Entry 6H61 (electron microscopy, 4.02 A resolution (low resolution: residue-level contacts below are approximate; hydrogen-bond / salt-bridge calls are withheld)); this record covers chains A and X of the 3 polymer chains in the assembly.

Chain A:
Molecule: Interferon-induced helicase C domain-containing protein 1
Organism: Mus musculus
Notes: EC 3.6.4.13
UniProtKB: Q8R5F7 (IFIH1_MOUSE); residue numbers follow UniProt; this construct covers 1-643, 662-1025
Chain sequence (1007 residues; each row starts with the number of its first residue; note: 18 numbers in that range are skipped by the numbering (no residue carries them; nothing is unmodelled there)):
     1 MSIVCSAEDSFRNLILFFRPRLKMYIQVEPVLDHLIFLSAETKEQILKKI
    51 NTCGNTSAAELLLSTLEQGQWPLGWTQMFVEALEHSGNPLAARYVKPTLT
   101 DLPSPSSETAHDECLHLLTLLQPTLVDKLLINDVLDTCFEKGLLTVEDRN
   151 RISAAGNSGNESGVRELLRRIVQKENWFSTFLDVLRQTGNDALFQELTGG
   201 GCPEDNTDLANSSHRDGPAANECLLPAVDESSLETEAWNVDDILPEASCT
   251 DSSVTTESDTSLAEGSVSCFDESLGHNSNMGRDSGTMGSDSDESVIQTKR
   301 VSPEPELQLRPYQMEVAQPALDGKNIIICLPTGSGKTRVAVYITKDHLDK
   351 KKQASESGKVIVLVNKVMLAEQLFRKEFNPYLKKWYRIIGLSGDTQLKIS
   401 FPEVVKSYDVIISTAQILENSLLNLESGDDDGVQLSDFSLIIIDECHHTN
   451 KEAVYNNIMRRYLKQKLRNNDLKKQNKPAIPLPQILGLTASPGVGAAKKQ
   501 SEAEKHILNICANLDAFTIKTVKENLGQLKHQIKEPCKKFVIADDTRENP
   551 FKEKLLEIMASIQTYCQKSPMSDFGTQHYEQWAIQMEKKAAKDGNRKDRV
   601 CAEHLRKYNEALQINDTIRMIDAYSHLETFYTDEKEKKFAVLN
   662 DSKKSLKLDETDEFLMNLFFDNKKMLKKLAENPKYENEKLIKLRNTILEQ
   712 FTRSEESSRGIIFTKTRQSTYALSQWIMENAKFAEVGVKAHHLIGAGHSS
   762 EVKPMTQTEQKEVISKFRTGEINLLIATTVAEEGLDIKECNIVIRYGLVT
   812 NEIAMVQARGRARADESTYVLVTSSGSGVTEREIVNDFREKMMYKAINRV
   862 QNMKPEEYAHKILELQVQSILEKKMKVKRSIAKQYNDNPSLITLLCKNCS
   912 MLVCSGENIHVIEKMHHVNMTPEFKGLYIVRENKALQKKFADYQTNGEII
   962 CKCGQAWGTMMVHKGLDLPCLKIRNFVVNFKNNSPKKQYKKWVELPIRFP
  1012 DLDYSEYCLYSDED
Not modelled in the structure: 1-307, 477-478, 544-548, 662-668, 696-698, 717, 744-746, 794-795, 837-838, 946-955, 1021-1025
Curated features (UniProtKB/Swiss-Prot):
  - binding site (Zn(2+)): Cys-907, Cys-910, Cys-962, Cys-964
  - site (Cleavage): Asp-208, Leu-209, Asp-216, Gly-217, Asp-251, Ser-252
  - modified residue (Phosphoserine): Ser-289, Ser-291, Ser-302, Ser-828
  - cross-link (Glycyl lysine isopeptide (Lys-Gly)): Lys-23 (interchain with G-Cter in ISG15), Lys-43 (interchain with G-Cter in ISG15)
Ion coordination: Zn2+: Cys-907, Cys-910, Cys-962, Cys-964
What the authors report for this chain:
  - mutagenesis - T841R/E842R (2.5-fold), M886A, D1014A/Y1015A/E1017A (2.5-fold): decreased signaling
  - mutagenesis - L397A/K398A/I399A, T841R/E842R: unchanged catalytic activity
  - mutagenesis - K498A/K499A/Q500A, K975D/D978A: abolished catalytic activity
  - mutagenesis - D848A/F849A: abolished signaling
  - mutagenesis - E883R/K884A, K885A: unchanged signaling
  - mutagenesis - H871A/E875A, E875A: increased signaling
  - mutagenesis - K498A/K499A/Q500A, K975D/D978A: unchanged binding to Mant-AMPPNP

Chain X:
Molecule: 15-nt RNA strand
Sequence (15 nucleotides; numbered 1 to 15; the number before each row is that of its first residue):
     1 UCCAUGCGCAUGACG

How chain A and chain X interact:
Residue-residue contacts - 20 pairs, chain A then chain X:
  Lys-451(A) / A10(X)
  Lys-451(A) / U11(X)
  Glu-452(A) / C9(X)
  Glu-452(A) / A10(X)
  Ala-453(A) / C9(X)
  Val-454(A) / C9(X)
  Gln-577(A) / C14(X)
  His-578(A) / C14(X)
  His-578(A) / G15(X)
  Gln-581(A) / C14(X)
  Gln-581(A) / G15(X)
  His-759(A) / U5(X)
  Lys-764(A) / A4(X)
  Thr-767(A) / C2(X)
  Thr-769(A) / U1(X)
  Val-810(A) / G12(X)
  Asn-812(A) / U11(X)
  Asn-812(A) / G12(X)
  His-927(A) / U5(X)
  Lys-1002(A) / C7(X)
Other interface residues (no listed pair), chain A (23 interface residues in all): His-448, Asn-450, Arg-843, Met-926, Asn-957, Lys-983, Trp-1003, Val-1004
Other interface residues (no listed pair), chain X (15 interface residues in all): C3, G6, G8, A13

Summary:
23 residues of chain A and 15 residues of chain X are in contact. UniProt lists 4 Zn2+-binding residues on
chain A. From the paper: T841R/E842R, M886A and D1014A/Y1015A/E1017A of chain A reduce signaling;
K498A/K499A/Q500A and K975D/D978A of chain A abolish catalytic activity; 11 substitutions were tested in all.
Here chain A is Interferon-induced helicase C domain-containing protein 1 (Mus musculus) and chain X is a
15-nt RNA strand. Entry 6H61 (CryoEM structure of the MDA5-dsRNA filament with 89 degree twist and without
nucleotide) was determined by electron microscopy, deposited together with 6G19, 6G1S, 6G1X, 6GJZ, 6GKH, 6GKM
and 6H66.
